3E4Y - chain A; structure by X-ray diffraction, 2.60 A resolution.

== Chain A ==
Name: Putative uncharacterized protein
From: Mycobacterium avium subsp. paratuberculosis
Reference sequence: Q73WB6 (Q73WB6_MYCPA); residues 1-313 here = UniProt positions 1-313
Sequence (320 residues; numbered -6 to 313; the number before each row is that of its first residue; numbers below 1 keep their minus sign (Met-6 is residue -6)):
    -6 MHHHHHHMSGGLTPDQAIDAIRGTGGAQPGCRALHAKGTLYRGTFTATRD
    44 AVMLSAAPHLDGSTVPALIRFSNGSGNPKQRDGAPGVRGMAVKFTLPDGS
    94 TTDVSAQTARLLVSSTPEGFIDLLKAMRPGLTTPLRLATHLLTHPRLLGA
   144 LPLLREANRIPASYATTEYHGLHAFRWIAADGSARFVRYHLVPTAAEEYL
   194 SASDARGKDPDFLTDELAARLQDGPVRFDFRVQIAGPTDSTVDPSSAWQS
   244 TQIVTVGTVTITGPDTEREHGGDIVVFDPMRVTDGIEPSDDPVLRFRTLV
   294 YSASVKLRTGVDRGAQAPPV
Not modelled in the structure: -6 to 3, 305-313
Differences from the reference sequence: expression tag (-6 to 0)
Metal / ion sites: heme Fe near Tyr294 (its only coordinating residue here)
Ligand contacts: heme (HEM): Ile14, Arg25, Ala26, Leu27, His28, Arg63, Ser65, Gly82, Met83, Ala84, Ser98, Ala99, Gln100, Leu105, Pro110, Phe113, Ile114, His163, Gly164, Leu165, His166, Val269, Phe270, Val286, Phe289, Arg290, Val293, Tyr294, Ser297, Val298, Arg301
UniProt features mapped onto this chain:
  - active site: His28
  - binding site (heme): Tyr294
What the authors report for this chain:
  - heme coordination: Tyr294

== Overview ==
Ligands of chain A: heme. From UniProt: active-site residue His28 and heme-binding residue Tyr294. From the
paper: heme coordination by Tyr294.
Chain A is Putative uncharacterized protein (Mycobacterium avium subsp. paratuberculosis); the structure,
Crystal structure of a 33kDa catalase-related protein from Mycobacterium avium subsp. paratuberculosis.
I2(1)2(1)2(1) crystal form, was determined by X-ray diffraction.
